3PVX - chains A and C of the 3 polymer chains in the assembly; structure by X-ray diffraction, 3.03 A resolution.

Chain A:
Protein: DNA polymerase IV
Source organism: Sulfolobus solfataricus
Notes: EC 2.7.7.7
Reference sequence: Q97W02 (DPO42_SULSO); numbering as in UniProt (aligned over 1-341)
Chain sequence (347 residues; each row starts with the number of its first residue; numbers below 1 keep their minus sign (His-5 is residue -5)):
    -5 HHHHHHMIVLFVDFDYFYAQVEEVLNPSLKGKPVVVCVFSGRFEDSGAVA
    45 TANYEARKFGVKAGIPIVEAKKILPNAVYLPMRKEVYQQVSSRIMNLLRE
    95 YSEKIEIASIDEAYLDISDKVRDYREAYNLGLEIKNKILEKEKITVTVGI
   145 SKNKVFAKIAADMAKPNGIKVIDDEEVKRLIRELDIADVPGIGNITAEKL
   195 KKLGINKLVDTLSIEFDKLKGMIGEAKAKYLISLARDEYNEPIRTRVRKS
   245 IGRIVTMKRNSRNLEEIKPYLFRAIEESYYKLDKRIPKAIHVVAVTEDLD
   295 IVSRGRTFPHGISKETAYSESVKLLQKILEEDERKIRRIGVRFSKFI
Disordered / not traced: -5 to 0
Sequence notes: expression tag (-5 to 0)
Bound ions: Ca2+ site 1: Phe8, Asp105; Ca2+ site 2: Ala181, Ile186; Ca2+ site 3 near Asp294 (its only coordinating residue here)

Chain C:
Molecule: 13-nt DNA strand
Sequence (13 nucleotides; numbered 347 to 359; the number before each row is that of its first residue):
   347 GGGGGAAGGATTC

How chain A and chain C interact:
Contacting residue pairs - 21 pairs, chain A then chain C:
  Glu106(A) - DC359(C)  phosphate contact
  Pro184(A) - DC359(C)  phosphate contact
  Gly185(A) - DT358(C)  sugar contact
  Gly185(A) - DC359(C)  hydrogen bond to the phosphate
  Ile186(A) - DT358(C)  phosphate contact
  Gly187(A) - DT358(C)  hydrogen bond to the phosphate
  Ile189(A) - DT357(C)  phosphate contact
  Ile189(A) - DT358(C)  phosphate contact
  Thr190(A) - DT357(C)  phosphate contact
  Thr190(A) - DT358(C)  hydrogen bond to the phosphate
  Lys193(A) - DT357(C)  salt bridge to the phosphate
  Ser297(A) - DG354(C)  phosphate contact
  Ser297(A) - DG355(C)  hydrogen bond to the phosphate
  Arg298(A) - DG354(C)  salt bridge to the phosphate
  Arg298(A) - DG355(C)  salt bridge to the phosphate
  Gly299(A) - DG354(C)  hydrogen bond to the phosphate
  Arg300(A) - DA353(C)  phosphate contact
  Thr301(A) - DA352(C)  hydrogen bond to the phosphate
  Thr301(A) - DA353(C)  hydrogen bond to the phosphate
  Lys321(A) - DG354(C)  phosphate contact
  Lys339(A) - DA352(C)  sugar contact
Other interface residues (no listed pair), chain A (18 interface residues in all): Asn188, Lys221, Val296

In short:
18 residues of chain A and 7 residues of chain C are in contact, with 7 hydrogen bonds and 3 salt bridges.
Among the polar pairs are Gly185(A)-DC359(C), Gly187(A)-DT358(C) and Thr190(A)-DT358(C). The Ca2+ site 1 is
built by Phe8(A) and Asp105(A).
Chain A is DNA polymerase IV (Sulfolobus solfataricus) and chain C is a 13-nt DNA strand; the structure,
Binary complex of Aflatoxin B1 Adduct modified DNA (AFB1-FAPY) with DNA Polymerase IV, was determined by X-ray
diffraction together with 3PW0, 3PW2, 3PW4, 3PW5 and 3PW7 from the same study.
